7VRT - chains fy and fz of the 191 polymer chains in the assembly; structure by electron microscopy, 5.10 A resolution (low resolution: residue-level contacts below are approximate; hydrogen-bond / salt-bridge calls are withheld).

[Chain fy (and fz)]
Protein: Major capsid protein
Source organism: Enterobacteria phage T4
Notes: chain fz of this document is another copy of the same molecule, construct and numbering; everything in this record applies to it too
Reference sequence: P04535 (CAPSH_BPT4); residue numbers follow UniProt; this construct covers 1-521
Sequence (521 residues; row label = number of the first residue in the row):
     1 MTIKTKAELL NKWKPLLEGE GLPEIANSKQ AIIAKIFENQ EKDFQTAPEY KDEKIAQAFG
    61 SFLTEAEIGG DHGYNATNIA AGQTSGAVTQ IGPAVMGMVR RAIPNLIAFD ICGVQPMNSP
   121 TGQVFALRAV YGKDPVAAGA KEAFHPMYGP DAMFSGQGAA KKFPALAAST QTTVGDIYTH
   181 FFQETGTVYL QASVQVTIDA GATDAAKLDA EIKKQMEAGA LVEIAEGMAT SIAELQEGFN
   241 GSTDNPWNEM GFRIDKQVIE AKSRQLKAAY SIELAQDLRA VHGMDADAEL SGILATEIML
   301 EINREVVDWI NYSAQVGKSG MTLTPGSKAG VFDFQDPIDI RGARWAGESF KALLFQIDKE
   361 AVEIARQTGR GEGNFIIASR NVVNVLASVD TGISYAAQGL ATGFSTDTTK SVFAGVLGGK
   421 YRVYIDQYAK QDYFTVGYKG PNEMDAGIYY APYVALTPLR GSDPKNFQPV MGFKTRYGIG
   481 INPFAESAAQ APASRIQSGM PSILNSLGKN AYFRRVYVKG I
Disordered / not traced: 1-107, 132-160, 486-502 (chain fz: 1-106, 132-160, 486-502)
UniProt features mapped onto this chain:
  - site: E65, A66 (Cleavage)

[Chain fy / chain fz interface]
Residue-residue contacts - 126 pairs, chain fy then chain fz:
  Q265(fy) with P246(fz); W247(fz); N248(fz)
  L266(fy) with N248(fz); E249(fz)
  K267(fy) with W247(fz); N248(fz); E249(fz); M250(fz)
  A269(fy) with E249(fz)
  L274(fy) with I254(fz)
  D277(fy) with F125(fz); K256(fz)
  L278(fy) with F125(fz)
  V281(fy) with Q123(fz); F125(fz)
  H282(fy) with Q115(fz); F125(fz); M444(fz)
  M284(fy) with M444(fz)
  E289(fy) with N442(fz)
  L290(fy) with M250(fz); I254(fz)
  I293(fy) with L127(fz); M250(fz); F252(fz)
  L294(fy) with M250(fz)
  E297(fy) with M250(fz); G251(fz); F252(fz)
  D308(fy) with E234(fz)
  W309(fy) with E234(fz)
  Y312(fy) with S231(fz); E234(fz); L235(fz)
  V316(fy) with Q191(fz); V222(fz)
  K328(fy) with M216(fz)
  A329(fy) with M216(fz); V222(fz)
  G330(fy) with V222(fz)
  Q335(fy) with R341(fz)
  W345(fy) with I340(fz); R341(fz); G342(fz); A343(fz); E348(fz); K351(fz)
  A346(fy) with R341(fz)
  F350(fy) with F355(fz)
  R380(fy) with V362(fz); A365(fz); E372(fz)
  N381(fy) with K359(fz); V362(fz)
  N384(fy) with D358(fz); V362(fz); K420(fz)
  A396(fy) with L417(fz); G418(fz); G419(fz)
  A397(fy) with G418(fz)
  Q398(fy) with D390(fz); V416(fz); L417(fz)
  G399(fy) with R422(fz)
  L400(fy) with L417(fz); G419(fz); K420(fz); Y421(fz); R422(fz)
  A401(fy) with L417(fz); G419(fz); Y421(fz); R422(fz); V423(fz)
  T402(fy) with I393(fz); F413(fz); A414(fz); G415(fz); V416(fz); L417(fz); Y421(fz); R422(fz); V423(fz)
  G403(fy) with F413(fz); G415(fz); R422(fz); V423(fz)
  F404(fy) with D110(fz); I111(fz); F375(fz); I376(fz); I377(fz); F413(fz); R422(fz); V423(fz); Y424(fz)
  S405(fy) with D110(fz); N374(fz); F375(fz); R422(fz); K439(fz)
  T406(fy) with R422(fz); P441(fz)
  D407(fy) with P441(fz)
  T408(fy) with N374(fz); K439(fz)
  K430(fy) with E226(fz); T230(fz)
  Q431(fy) with E226(fz)
  D432(fy) with E226(fz)
  Y433(fy) with E226(fz)
  L459(fy) with W247(fz)
  I503(fy) with L235(fz)
  L507(fy) with G175(fz); Q191(fz); S231(fz)
  G508(fy) with Q191(fz)
  K509(fy) with V174(fz)
  R515(fy) with G227(fz)
  Y517(fy) with I224(fz); E226(fz)
  G520(fy) with R341(fz)
  I521(fy) with F355(fz); K359(fz)
Other interface residues (no listed pair), chain fy (65 interface residues in all): A268, A314, S319, L323, F334, R344, V385, S388, K410, V470
Other interface residues (no listed pair), chain fz (73 interface residues in all): P116, D176, E217, G219, E223, A225, T324, R344, A352, G371, Y438, G440

[In short]
65 residues of chain fy face 73 of chain fz across their interface.
Chain fy and chain fz are both Major capsid protein (Enterobacteria phage T4); the structure, The unexpanded
head structure of phage T4, was determined by electron microscopy, deposited together with 7VS5.
